Entry 4QV9 (X-ray diffraction, 2.60 A resolution); this record covers chains D and E of the 28 polymer chains in the assembly.

Chain D:
Name: Proteasome subunit alpha type-5
Organism: Saccharomyces cerevisiae
Notes: EC 3.4.25.1
UniProt: P32379 (PSA5_YEAST); residues -7 to 252 here correspond to UniProt positions 1-260 (UniProt number = residue number + 8)
Chain sequence (260 residues; row label = number of the first residue in the row; numbers below 1 keep their minus sign (Met-7 is residue -7)):
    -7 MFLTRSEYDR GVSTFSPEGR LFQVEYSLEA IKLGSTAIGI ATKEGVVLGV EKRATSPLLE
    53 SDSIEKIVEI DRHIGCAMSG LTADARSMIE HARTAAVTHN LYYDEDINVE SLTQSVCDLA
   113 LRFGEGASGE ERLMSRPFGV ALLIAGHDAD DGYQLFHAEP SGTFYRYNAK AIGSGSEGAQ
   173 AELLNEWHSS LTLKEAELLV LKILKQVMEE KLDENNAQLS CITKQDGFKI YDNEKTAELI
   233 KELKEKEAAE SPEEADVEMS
Not modelled in the structure: -7 to 0, 118-124, 243-252

Chain E:
Name: Proteasome subunit alpha type-6
Organism: Saccharomyces cerevisiae
Notes: EC 3.4.25.1
UniProt: P40302 (PSA6_YEAST); residues 0-233 here correspond to UniProt positions 1-234 (UniProt number = residue number + 1)
Chain sequence (234 residues; row label = number of the first residue in the row; numbering starts at 0):
     0 MFRNNYDGDT VTFSPTGRLF QVEYALEAIK QGSVTVGLRS NTHAVLVALK RNADELSSYQ
    60 KKIIKCDEHM GLSLAGLAPD ARVLSNYLRQ QCNYSSLVFN RKLAVERAGH LLCDKAQKNT
   120 QSYGGRPYGV GLLIIGYDKS GAHLLEFQPS GNVTELYGTA IGARSQGAKT YLERTLDTFI
   180 KIDGNPDELI KAGVEAISQS LRDESLTVDN LSIAIVGKDT PFTIYDGEAV AKYI
Not modelled in the structure: 0-2
UniProt features mapped onto this chain:
  - modified residue: Ser13 (Phosphoserine)
  - cross-link: Lys190 (Glycyl lysine isopeptide (Lys-Gly) (interchain with G-Cter in ubiquitin))

Interface between chain D and chain E:
Contacting residue pairs (42; chain D residue first):
  Gly3(D) with Gly7(E)
  Ser5(D) with Arg125(E)
  Thr6(D) with Gly7(E); Gln20(E)
  Phe7(D) with Gln20(E), hydrogen bond (backbone-side chain); Tyr23(E); Leu76(E), hydrophobic; Arg125(E); Pro126(E); Gly128(E)
  Ser8(D) with Tyr23(E)
  Pro9(D) with Tyr23(E), hydrophobic; Glu26(E)
  Glu10(D) with Glu26(E); Gln30(E)
  Gly11(D) with Tyr23(E); Ala27(E)
  Leu13(D) with Arg125(E)
  Gln106(D) with Arg81(E), hydrogen bond
  Asp110(D) with Arg81(E), salt bridge
  Leu113(D) with Pro78(E), hydrophobic; Arg125(E)
  Ser153(D) with Pro78(E)
  Gly154(D) with Pro78(E)
  Thr155(D) with Gln59(E)
  Phe156(D) with Gln59(E)
  Tyr157(D) with Arg50(E), hydrogen bond (side chain-backbone); Ala52(E); Ser56(E); Ser57(E); Gln59(E)
  Arg158(D) with Ser56(E); Ser57(E), hydrogen bond (backbone-backbone)
  Tyr159(D) with Ala52(E); Asp53(E); Leu55(E); Ser56(E)
  Asn160(D) with Leu55(E), hydrogen bond (backbone-backbone)
  Ala161(D) with Leu55(E)
  Gln172(D) with Asp53(E), hydrogen bond; Leu55(E)
  Leu176(D) with Leu55(E), hydrophobic
Other interface residues (no listed pair), chain D (27 interface residues in all): Arg2, Glu117, Leu175, Trp179
Other interface residues (no listed pair), chain E (25 interface residues in all): Asp6, Ala24, Asn51, Glu54, Asp79, Gly123

Overview:
27 residues of chain D face 25 of chain E across their interface, with 6 hydrogen bonds and 1 salt bridge.
Polar pairs include Asp110(D)-Arg81(E), Phe7(D)-Gln20(E) and Gln106(D)-Arg81(E).
Here chain D is Proteasome subunit alpha type-5 and chain E is Proteasome subunit alpha type-6, both from
Saccharomyces cerevisiae. Entry 4QV9 (yCP beta5-C63F mutant) was determined by X-ray diffraction together with
4QUX, 4QUY, 4QV0, 4QV1, 4QV3, 4QV4 and 42 further entries from the same study.
